4ESV - chains V and B of the 7 polymer chains in the assembly; structure by X-ray diffraction, 3.20 A resolution.

# Chain V
Molecule: 14-nt DNA strand
Sequence (14 nucleotides; each row starts with the number of its first residue):
     1 TTTTTTTTTT TTTT

# Chain B
Molecule: Replicative helicase
Organism: Geobacillus stearothermophilus
Notes: EC 3.6.4.12
Reference sequence: Q9X4C9 (Q9X4C9_GEOSE); numbering as in UniProt (aligned over 1-454)
Amino-acid sequence (454 residues; numbered 1 to 454; the number before each row is that of its first residue):
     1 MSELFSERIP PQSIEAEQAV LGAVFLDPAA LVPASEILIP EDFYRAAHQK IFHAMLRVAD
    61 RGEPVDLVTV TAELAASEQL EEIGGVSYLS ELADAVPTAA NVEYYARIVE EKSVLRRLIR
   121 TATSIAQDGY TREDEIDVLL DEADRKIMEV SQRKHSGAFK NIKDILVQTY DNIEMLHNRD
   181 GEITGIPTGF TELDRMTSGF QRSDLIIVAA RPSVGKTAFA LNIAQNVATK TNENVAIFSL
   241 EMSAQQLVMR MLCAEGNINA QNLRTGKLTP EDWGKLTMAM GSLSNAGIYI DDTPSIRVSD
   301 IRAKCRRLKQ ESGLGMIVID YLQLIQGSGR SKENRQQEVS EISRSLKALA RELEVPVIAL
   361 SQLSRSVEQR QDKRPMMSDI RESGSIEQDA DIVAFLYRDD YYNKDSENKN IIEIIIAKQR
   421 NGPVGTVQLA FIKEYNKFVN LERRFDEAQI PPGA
Disordered / not traced: 1-5, 179-180, 366-373, 446-454
Small-molecule neighbours:
  - tetrafluoroaluminate (ALF): Gln388, Lys418, Arg420
  - GDP (guanosine-5'-diphosphate): Gln419, Arg420, Asn421, Gly422, Pro423, Val424
Curated features (UniProtKB/Swiss-Prot):
  - region: Lys163 to Leu176 (Linker helix)
  - active site: Glu241 (Nucleophile)
  - binding site (ATP): Ser213, Gly215, Lys216, Thr217, Ala218, Arg250, Gln362, Lys418, Gln419, Arg420
  - binding site (ssDNA): Arg381, Glu382, Gly384
  - site: Gln362 (Gamma-phosphate sensor)
  - mutagenesis: Lys216 (K216A: Loss of helicase activity, reduced ATPase activity, still forms homohexamers, ATPase not activated by DnaG primase, still interacts with DnaG, almost complete loss of ssDNA-binding), Thr217 (T217A: Loss of helicase and ATPase activity, still interacts with DnaG, complete loss of ssDNA-binding. No longer forms a complex with DNA clamp loader subunit tau), Glu241 (E241A: Loss of helicase activity, reduced ATPase activity, ATPase partially activated by DnaG primase, 4-fold decreased ssDNA-binding), Asp320 (D320A/N: Loss of helicase and ATPase activity, still interacts with DnaG, 4- to 15-fold decreased ssDNA-binding), Gln362 (Q362A: Partial loss of helicase and ATPase activities, ATPase and helicase partially activated by DnaG primase, wild-type ss- and dsDNA binding ...)
Reported in the primary citation:
  - binding site for the 14-nt DNA strand (chain V): Arg381, Glu382
  - binding site for GDP: Gly215, Lys216, Thr217, Arg250, Gln362
  - binding site for tetrafluoroaluminate: Lys216, Lys418, Arg420
  - catalytic residues: Glu241
  - allosteric site: Arg420 (proposed by the authors, not directly observed)

# Interface between chain V and chain B
Contacting residue pairs (10; chain V residue first):
  DT11(V) with Gln336(B), phosphate contact
  DT12(V) with Gln336(B), sugar contact; Glu382(B), sugar contact; Ser383(B), sugar contact; Gly384(B), hydrogen bond to the phosphate
  DT13(V) with Arg381(B), phosphate contact; Glu382(B), hydrogen bond to the phosphate
  DT14(V) with Ser364(B), phosphate contact; Arg365(B), sugar contact; Arg381(B), salt bridge to the phosphate
Interface residues without a listed pair, chain B (9 interface residues in all): Asn334, Ser385

# In short
Chain V and chain B form an interface of 4 and 9 residues respectively; the contacts include 2 hydrogen bonds
and 1 salt bridge. Polar contacts include DT12(V)-Gly384(B), DT13(V)-Glu382(B) and DT14(V)-Arg381(B). Chain B
binds GDP and tetrafluoroaluminate. From the paper: the catalytic residue Glu241(B); a binding site for GDP at
Gly215(B), Lys216(B) and Thr217(B) among others.
Here chain V is a 14-nt DNA strand and chain B is Replicative helicase (Geobacillus stearothermophilus). Entry
4ESV (A New Twist on the Translocation Mechanism of Helicases from the Structure of DnaB with its ...) was
determined by X-ray diffraction.
